PDB entry 4LO3 | X-ray diffraction, 2.25 A resolution | chains A and C of the 3 polymer chains in the assembly

[Chain A]
Molecule: Ha-33
Organism: Clostridium botulinum
Reference sequence: Q45871 (Q45871_CLOBO); numbering as in UniProt (aligned over 2-293)
Chain sequence (296 residues; row label = number of the first residue in the row):
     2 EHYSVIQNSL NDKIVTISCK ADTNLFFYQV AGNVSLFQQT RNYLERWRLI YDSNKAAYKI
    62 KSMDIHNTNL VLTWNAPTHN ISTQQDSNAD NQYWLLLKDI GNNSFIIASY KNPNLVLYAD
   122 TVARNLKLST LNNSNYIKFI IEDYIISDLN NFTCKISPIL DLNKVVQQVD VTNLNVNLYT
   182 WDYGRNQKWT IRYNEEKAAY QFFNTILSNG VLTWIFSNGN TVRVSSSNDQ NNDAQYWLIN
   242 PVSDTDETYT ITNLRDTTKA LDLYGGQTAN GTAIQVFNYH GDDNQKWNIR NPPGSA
Disordered / not traced: 2-8, 295-297
Construct notes: expression tag (294-297)
From the paper describing this entry:
  - binding site for beta-D-galactopyranose: F278
  - mutagenesis - D263A, F278A: abolished binding to Lac
  - specificity-determining residues: Y180, N187, F278 (proposed by the authors, not directly observed)

[Chain C]
Molecule: Ha-17
Organism: Clostridium botulinum
Reference sequence: Q45878 (Q45878_CLOBO); numbering as in UniProt (aligned over 2-146)
Chain sequence (147 residues; row label = number of the first residue in the row; numbering starts at 0):
     0 GPSVERTFLP NGNYNIKSIF SGSLYLNPVS KSLTFSNESS ANNQKWNVEY MAENRCFKIS
    60 NVAEPNKYLS YDNFGFISLD SLSNRCYWFP IKIAVNTYIM LSLNKVNELD YAWDIYDTNE
   120 NILSQPLLLL PNFDIYNSNQ MFKLEKI
Disordered / not traced: 0-2
Construct notes: expression tag (0-1)

[Chain A / chain C interface]
Residue-residue contacts (16; chain A residue first):
  W75(A) with L108(C), hydrophobic
  P78(A) with L108(C), hydrophobic; F132(C)
  T79(A) with F132(C)
  H80(A) with F132(C)
  K112(A) with E107(C), salt bridge
  N113(A) with N106(C); L108(C); Y110(C), hydrogen bond
  N115(A) with Y110(C), hydrogen bond
  L116(A) with L108(C), hydrophobic; P130(C), hydrophobic; F132(C), hydrophobic
  L132(A) with Y115(C)
  N133(A) with Y115(C)
  N134(A) with Y115(C), hydrogen bond (backbone-side chain)
Also at the interface, not in a pair above, chain A (13 interface residues in all): L129, T131
Also at the interface, not in a pair above, chain C (9 interface residues in all): L129, D133

[Overview]
The interface between chain A and chain C involves 13 residues on one side and 9 on the other; the contacts
include 3 hydrogen bonds and 1 salt bridge. Among the polar pairs are K112(A)-E107(C), N113(A)-Y110(C) and
N115(A)-Y110(C). The paper reports a binding site for beta-D-galactopyranose at F278(A); D263A and F278A of
chain A abolish binding to Lac.
Chain A is Ha-33 and chain C is Ha-17, both from Clostridium botulinum; the structure, HA17-HA33-LacNac, was
determined by X-ray diffraction, deposited together with 4LO0, 4LO1, 4LO2, 4LO4, 4LO5, 4LO6 and 4LO7.
